Entry 9FQ8 (electron microscopy, 2.20 A resolution); this record covers chains 4I and 4W of the 26 polymer chains in the assembly.

# Chain 4I
Protein: Cytochrome c oxidase subunit 6C
Source organism: Perkinsus marinus
Reference sequence: C5LPW2 (C5LPW2_PERM5); numbering as in UniProt (aligned over 42-237)
Amino-acid sequence (196 residues; each row starts with the number of its first residue):
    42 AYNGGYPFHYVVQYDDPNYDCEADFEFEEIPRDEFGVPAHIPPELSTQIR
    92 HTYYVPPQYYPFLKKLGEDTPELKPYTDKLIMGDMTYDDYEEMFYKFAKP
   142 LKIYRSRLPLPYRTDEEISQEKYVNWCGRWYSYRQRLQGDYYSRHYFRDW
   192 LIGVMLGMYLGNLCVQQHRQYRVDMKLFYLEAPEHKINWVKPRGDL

# Chain 4W
Protein: Cytochrome c oxidase subunit 19
Source organism: Perkinsus marinus
Reference sequence: C5L0W2 (C5L0W2_PERM5); residues 11-151 here = UniProt positions 11-151
Amino-acid sequence (141 residues; each row starts with the number of its first residue):
    11 KHFFTDGANDYVTGWENTPPLKFPASVMKPCDYSMTKPIPKHWKLRGSGI
    61 HGPENTDLMKLVLWNRLKQKRPQREVPNINYLKDSIRLELSVNWWLMSCI
   111 FLWGPWLHWGQEYQKVHEQPPWAMKRIDGLRGEGYFTWFLE
Ligand contacts: 1,2-diacyl-sn-glycero-3-phosphocholine (PC1): W104, M107, I110, F111, L112

# Interface between chain 4I and chain 4W
Contacting residue pairs - 66 pairs, chain 4I then chain 4W:
  A42(4I) with E26(4W); E85(4W), hydrogen bond (backbone-side chain)
  Y43(4I) with G24(4W); K78(4W), hydrogen bond (side chain-backbone); Q79(4W); R81(4W)
  G45(4I) with R84(4W), hydrogen bond (backbone-side chain); P87(4W); Y91(4W)
  G46(4I) with R81(4W), hydrogen bond (backbone-side chain); R84(4W); E85(4W), hydrogen bond (backbone-backbone)
  Y47(4I) with R84(4W), hydrogen bond
  P48(4I) with R81(4W); Q83(4W)
  F49(4I) with Y21(4W); T23(4W); Q79(4W), hydrogen bond (backbone-backbone)
  H50(4I) with Q79(4W), hydrogen bond (backbone-backbone); K80(4W); R81(4W), hydrogen bond (backbone-backbone)
  Y51(4I) with R81(4W)
  D74(4I) with P82(4W); Q83(4W)
  E75(4I) with P82(4W)
  F76(4I) with P82(4W), hydrophobic; Q83(4W)
  V78(4I) with Q83(4W)
  P84(4I) with V86(4W), hydrophobic
  E85(4I) with V86(4W)
  S87(4I) with Q83(4W)
  T88(4I) with Q83(4W); R84(4W)
  Y128(4I) with K80(4W); P82(4W)
  E132(4I) with K32(4W), salt bridge; F33(4W)
  E133(4I) with F33(4W); P34(4W); V37(4W)
  F135(4I) with L73(4W), hydrophobic; L77(4W), hydrophobic
  Y136(4I) with F33(4W), hydrophobic; V37(4W); M38(4W), hydrophobic; K70(4W), hydrogen bond (backbone-side chain); L73(4W), hydrophobic; W74(4W); L77(4W)
  A139(4I) with M69(4W); K70(4W)
  K140(4I) with M69(4W)
  P141(4I) with P63(4W); E64(4W); T66(4W); M69(4W)
  L142(4I) with E64(4W)
  K143(4I) with R56(4W)
  I144(4I) with R56(4W), hydrogen bond (backbone-side chain); G57(4W), hydrogen bond (backbone-backbone); E64(4W)
  Y145(4I) with R56(4W)
  R146(4I) with L55(4W); R56(4W), hydrogen bond (backbone-backbone); G57(4W), hydrogen bond (side chain-backbone); S58(4W), hydrogen bond (side chain-backbone)
Other interface residues (no listed pair), chain 4I (34 interface residues in all): H92, Y117, D129, K137
Other interface residues (no listed pair), chain 4W (35 interface residues in all): V22, S36, N65

# Overview
34 residues of chain 4I and 35 residues of chain 4W are in contact; the contacts include 15 hydrogen bonds and
1 salt bridge. Polar pairs include E132(4I)-K32(4W), A42(4I)-E85(4W) and Y43(4I)-K78(4W). Ligands of chain 4W:
1,2-diacyl-sn-glycero-3-phosphocholine.
Chain 4I is Cytochrome c oxidase subunit 6C and chain 4W is Cytochrome c oxidase subunit 19, both from
Perkinsus marinus; the structure, Perkinsus marinus Respiratory complex CIV, was determined by electron
microscopy.
